Entry 8GCK (X-ray diffraction, 1.37 A resolution); this record covers chains B and E.

== Chain B ==
Protein: E3 ubiquitin-protein ligase CHIP
Organism: Homo sapiens
Notes: EC 2.3.2.27
UniProt: Q9UNE7 (CHIP_HUMAN); residues 23-150 here correspond to UniProt positions 22-149 (UniProt number = residue number - 1)
Sequence (128 residues; numbered 23 to 150; the number before each row is that of its first residue):
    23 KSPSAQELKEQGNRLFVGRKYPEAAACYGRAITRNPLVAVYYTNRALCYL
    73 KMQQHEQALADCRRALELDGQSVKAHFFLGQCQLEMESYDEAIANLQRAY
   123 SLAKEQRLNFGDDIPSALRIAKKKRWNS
Curated features (UniProtKB/Swiss-Prot):
  - modified residue (Phosphoserine): S24, S26, S150
  - cross-link: K23 (Glycyl lysine isopeptide (Lys-Gly) (interchain with G-Cter in ubiquitin))

== Chain E ==
Protein: Ace-ser-ile-asp-met-val-asp
Sequence (7 residues; numbered 636 to 642; the number before each row is that of its first residue):
   636 XSIDMVD
Modified residues: ACE (acetyl group) at position 636

== Interface between chain B and chain E ==
Pairs across the interface (25; chain B residue first):
  K31(B) with D642(E), hydrogen bond (side chain-backbone)
  N35(B) with V641(E); D642(E), hydrogen bond (side chain-backbone)
  F38(B) with M640(E), hydrophobic; V641(E), hydrophobic
  Y50(B) with V641(E)
  V62(B) with D642(E)
  N66(B) with V641(E); D642(E), hydrogen bond (side chain-backbone)
  L69(B) with D639(E); M640(E); V641(E)
  K73(B) with D639(E), salt bridge
  K96(B) with I638(E); M640(E), hydrogen bond (side chain-backbone); V641(E); D642(E), salt bridge
  F99(B) with I638(E), hydrophobic
  F100(B) with I638(E); M640(E)
  F132(B) with ACE_636(E); I638(E), hydrophobic
  D135(B) with S637(E), hydrogen bond; I638(E), hydrogen bond (side chain-backbone)
  I136(B) with I638(E), hydrophobic
Other interface residues (no listed pair), chain B (18 interface residues in all): V39, T65, V95, N131

== In short ==
The interface between chain B and chain E involves 18 residues on one side and 7 on the other, with 6 hydrogen
bonds and 2 salt bridges. Among the polar pairs are K73(B)-D639(E), K96(B)-D642(E) and K31(B)-D642(E).
Here chain B is E3 ubiquitin-protein ligase CHIP (Homo sapiens) and chain E is Ace-ser-ile-asp-met-val-asp.
Entry 8GCK (Crystal structure of the human CHIP-TPR domain in complex with a 6mer acetylated tau peptide) was
determined by X-ray diffraction.
